Entry 3O62 (X-ray diffraction, 3.22 A resolution); this record covers chains C and J of the 10 polymer chains in the assembly.

[Chain C]
Protein: Histone H2A type 1
Source organism: Xenopus laevis
UniProt: P06897 (H2A1_XENLA); aligned to UniProt positions 2-129 over residues 1-128 (the alignment contains insertions or deletions, so no single offset holds)
Amino-acid sequence (128 residues; row label = number of the first residue in the row):
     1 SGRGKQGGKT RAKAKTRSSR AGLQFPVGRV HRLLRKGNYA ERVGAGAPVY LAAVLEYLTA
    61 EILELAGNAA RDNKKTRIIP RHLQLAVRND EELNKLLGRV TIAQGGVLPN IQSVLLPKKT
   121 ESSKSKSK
Disordered / not traced: 1-13, 119-128
Sequence notes: conflict Arg-99 (Gly100 in P06897), Ser-123 (Ala124 in P06897)
Swiss-Prot annotation at these positions:
  - modified residue: Ser-1 (N-acetylserine), Lys-5 (N6-(2-hydroxyisobutyryl)lysine), Lys-9 (N6-(2-hydroxyisobutyryl)lysine), Lys-36 (N6-(2-hydroxyisobutyryl)lysine), Lys-74 (N6-(2-hydroxyisobutyryl)lysine), Lys-75 (N6-(2-hydroxyisobutyryl)lysine), Lys-95 (N6-(2-hydroxyisobutyryl)lysine), Gln-104 (N5-methylglutamine), Lys-118 (N6-(2-hydroxyisobutyryl)lysine)
  - cross-link (Glycyl lysine isopeptide (Lys-Gly)): Lys-13 (interchain with G-Cter in ubiquitin), Lys-15 (interchain with G-Cter in ubiquitin), Lys-119 (interchain with G-Cter in ubiquitin)

[Chain J]
Molecule: 146-nt DNA strand
Sequence (146 nucleotides; each row starts with the number of its first residue):
   147 TAGTTATAGG TGGACGTCTA AGATGGTTTT CACATAAACC TTTGACGAGG TAGTTTTCCG
   207 ATGTTGAGGG GAATCACGGT GAACATGCCT TTTGATGGAG CAGTTTCCAA ATACACTTTT
   267 GGTAGAATCT GCAGGTGGAT ATTGAT

[Interface between chain C and chain J]
Residue-residue contacts (18; chain C residue first):
  Thr-16(C) with DT266(J), sugar contact
  Arg-29(C) with DG267(J), phosphate contact; DG268(J), salt bridge to the phosphate
  Arg-35(C) with DT258(J), salt bridge to the phosphate
  Glu-41(C) with DT258(J), phosphate contact
  Arg-42(C) with DA256(J), base contact; DA257(J), hydrogen bond to the sugar; DT258(J), phosphate contact
  Val-43(C) with DA257(J), phosphate contact; DT258(J), hydrogen bond to the phosphate
  Gly-44(C) with DA257(J), phosphate contact
  Ala-45(C) with DA257(J), hydrogen bond to the phosphate
  Lys-75(C) with DC278(J), phosphate contact; DA279(J), salt bridge to the phosphate
  Thr-76(C) with DG277(J), phosphate contact; DC278(J), hydrogen bond to the phosphate
  Arg-77(C) with DG277(J), hydrogen bond to the sugar; DC278(J), hydrogen bond to the phosphate
Interface residues without a listed pair, chain C (15 interface residues in all): Ala-14, Pro-26, His-31, Lys-74
Interface residues without a listed pair, chain J (10 interface residues in all): DT265

[Summary]
The interface between chain C and chain J involves 15 residues on one side and 10 on the other, with 6
hydrogen bonds and 3 salt bridges. Among the polar pairs are Arg-42(C)/DA257(J), Arg-77(C)/DG277(J) and
Val-43(C)/DT258(J).
Chain C is Histone H2A type 1 (Xenopus laevis) and chain J is a 146-nt DNA strand; the structure, Nucleosome
core particle modified with a cisplatin 1,3-cis-{Pt(NH3)2}2+-d(GpTpG) intrastrand cross-link, was determined
by X-ray diffraction.
